PDB entry 4M17 | X-ray diffraction, 2.10 A resolution | chains B and C of the 3 polymer chains in the assembly

Chain B (and C):
Protein: Pulmonary surfactant-associated protein D
Source organism: Homo sapiens
Notes: fragment: neck and carbohydrate recognition domain; chain C of this document is another copy of the same molecule, construct and numbering; everything in this record applies to it too
Reference sequence: P35247 (SFTPD_HUMAN); residues 209-355 here correspond to UniProt positions 229-375 (UniProt number = residue number + 20)
Chain sequence (147 residues; each row starts with the number of its first residue):
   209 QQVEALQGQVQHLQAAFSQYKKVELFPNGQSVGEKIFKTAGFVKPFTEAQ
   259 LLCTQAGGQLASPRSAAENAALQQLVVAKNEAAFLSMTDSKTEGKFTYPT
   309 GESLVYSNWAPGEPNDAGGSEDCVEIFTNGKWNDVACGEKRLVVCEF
Disordered / not traced: 209-213 (chain C: 209-211)
Cystine bridges: Cys261-Cys353, Cys331-Cys345
Differences from the reference sequence: engineered mutation Ala325 (Asp345 in P35247), Val343 (Arg363 in P35247)
Bound ions: Ca2+ site 1: Asp297, Glu301, Asp324, Glu329, Asp330; Ca2+ site 2: Glu301, Asp330; Ca2+ site 3: Glu321, Asn323, Glu329, Asn341, Asp342

Chain B / chain C interface:
Contacting residue pairs (27; chain B residue first):
  Leu214(B) with Leu214(C)
  Gln217(B) with Gln222(C)
  Leu221(B) with Leu221(C), hydrophobic; Phe225(C), hydrophobic
  Ala224(B) with Phe225(C)
  Gln227(B) with Glu242(C), hydrogen bond (side chain-backbone); Ile244(C); Phe355(C), hydrogen bond (side chain-backbone)
  Tyr228(B) with Phe225(C), hydrophobic; Lys229(C); Leu233(C); Ile244(C)
  Lys230(B) with Ala264(C); Gly265(C); Phe355(C)
  Val231(B) with Glu232(C); Ile244(C), hydrophobic; Lys246(C), hydrogen bond (backbone-side chain); Phe355(C), hydrophobic
  Glu232(B) with Glu232(C); Lys246(C), hydrogen bond (backbone-side chain)
  Phe234(B) with Lys246(C), hydrogen bond (backbone-side chain); Ala248(C), hydrophobic; Ala264(C), hydrophobic; Cys353(C), hydrophobic; Phe355(C), hydrophobic
  Pro235(B) with Ala248(C), hydrophobic
Other interface residues (no listed pair), chain B (12 interface residues in all): Phe225
Other interface residues (no listed pair), chain C (23 interface residues in all): Gln215, Val218, Ser239, Lys243, Thr247, Phe250, Leu260, Val351

Summary:
The interface between chain B and chain C involves 12 residues on one side and 23 on the other; the contacts
include 5 hydrogen bonds. Polar pairs include Gln227(B)-Glu242(C), Gln227(B)-Phe355(C) and
Val231(B)-Lys246(C). Asp297(B), Glu301(B), Asp324(B), Glu329(B) and Asp330(B) coordinate Ca2+ site 1.
Both chains are Pulmonary surfactant-associated protein D (Homo sapiens). Entry 4M17 (Crystal Structure of
Surfactant Protein-D D325A/R343V mutant) was determined by X-ray diffraction (same publication as 4M18).
